Entry 9DOU (electron microscopy, 3.20 A resolution); this record covers chains A and T of the 5 polymer chains in the assembly.

# Chain A
Name: R2Tg retrotransposon ORF
From: Taeniopygia guttata
Chain sequence (1390 residues; row label = number of the first residue in the row):
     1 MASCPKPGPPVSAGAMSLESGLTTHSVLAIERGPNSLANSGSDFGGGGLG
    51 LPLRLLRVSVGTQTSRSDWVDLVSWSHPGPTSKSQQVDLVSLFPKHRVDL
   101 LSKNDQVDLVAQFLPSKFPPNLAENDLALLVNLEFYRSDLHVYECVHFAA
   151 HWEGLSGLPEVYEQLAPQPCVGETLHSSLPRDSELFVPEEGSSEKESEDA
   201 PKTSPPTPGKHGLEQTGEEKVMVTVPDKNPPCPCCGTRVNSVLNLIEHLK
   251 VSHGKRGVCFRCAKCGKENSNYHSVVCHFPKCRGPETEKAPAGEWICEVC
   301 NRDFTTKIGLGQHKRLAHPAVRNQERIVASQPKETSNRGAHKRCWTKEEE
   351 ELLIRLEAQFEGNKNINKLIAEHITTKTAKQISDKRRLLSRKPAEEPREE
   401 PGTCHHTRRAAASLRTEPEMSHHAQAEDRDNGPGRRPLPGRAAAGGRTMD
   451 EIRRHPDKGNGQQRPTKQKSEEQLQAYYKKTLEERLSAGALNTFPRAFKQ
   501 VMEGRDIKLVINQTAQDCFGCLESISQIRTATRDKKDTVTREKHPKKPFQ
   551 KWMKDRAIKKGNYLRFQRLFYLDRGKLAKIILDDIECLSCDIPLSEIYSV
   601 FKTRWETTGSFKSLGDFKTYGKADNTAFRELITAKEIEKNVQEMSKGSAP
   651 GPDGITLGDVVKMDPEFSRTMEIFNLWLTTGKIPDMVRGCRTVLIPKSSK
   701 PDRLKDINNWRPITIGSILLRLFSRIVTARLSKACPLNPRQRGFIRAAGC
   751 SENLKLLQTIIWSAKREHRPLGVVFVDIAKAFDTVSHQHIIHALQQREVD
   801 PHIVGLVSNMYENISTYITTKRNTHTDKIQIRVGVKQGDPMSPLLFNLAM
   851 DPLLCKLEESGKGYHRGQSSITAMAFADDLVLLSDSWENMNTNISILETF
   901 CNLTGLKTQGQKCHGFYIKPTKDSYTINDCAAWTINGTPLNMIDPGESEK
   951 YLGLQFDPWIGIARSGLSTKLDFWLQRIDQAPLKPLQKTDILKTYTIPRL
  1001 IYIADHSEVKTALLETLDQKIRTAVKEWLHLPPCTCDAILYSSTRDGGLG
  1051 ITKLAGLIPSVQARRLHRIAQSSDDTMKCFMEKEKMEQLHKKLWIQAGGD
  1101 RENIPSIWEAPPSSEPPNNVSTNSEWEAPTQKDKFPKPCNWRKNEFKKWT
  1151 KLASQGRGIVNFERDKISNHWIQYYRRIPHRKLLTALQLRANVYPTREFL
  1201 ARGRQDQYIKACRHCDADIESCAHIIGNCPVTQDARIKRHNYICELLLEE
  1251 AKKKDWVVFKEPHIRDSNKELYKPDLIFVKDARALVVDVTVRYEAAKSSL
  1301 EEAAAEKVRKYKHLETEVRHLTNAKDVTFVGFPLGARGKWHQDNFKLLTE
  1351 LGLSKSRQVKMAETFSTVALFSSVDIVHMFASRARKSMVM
Disordered / not traced: 1-219, 284-292, 331-545, 586-593, 1109-1123
Ion coordination: Zn2+ site 1: Cys232, His248, His253; Zn2+ site 2: Cys262, Cys265, His278, Cys282; Zn2+ site 3: Cys297, Cys300, His313, His318; Mg2+: Asp777, Ile778, Asp878 (together with dTTP); Zn2+ site 4: Cys1212, Cys1215, His1224, Cys1229
Residues lining bound ligands: dTTP (TTP): Lys697, Arg711, Asp777, Ile778, Ala779, Lys780, Ala781, Phe782, Gln837, Asp878, Gln909, Lys912
Reported in the primary citation:
  - binding site for 28S DNA top strand (chain T): Gln312, Lys922

# Chain T
Molecule: 28S DNA top strand
Sequence (211 nucleotides; numbered -63 to 147; the number before each row is that of its first residue; numbers below 1 keep their minus sign (DT-63 is residue -63)):
   -63 TTTTTCAGCTGGTTGACGCGATGTGATTTCTGCCCAGTGCTCTGAATGTC
   -13 AAAGTGAAGAAATTCAATGAAGCGCGGGTAAACGGCGGGAGTAACTATGA
    37 CTCTCTTAAGGTAGCCAAATGCCTCGTCATCTAATTAGTGACGCGCATGA
    87 ATGGATTAACGAGATTCCCACTGTCCCTATCTACTATCTAGCGAAACCAC
   137 AGCCAAGGGAA
Disordered / not traced: -63 to 21, 46-52, 60-147

# How chain A and chain T interact
Pairs across the interface (40):
  Lys228(A) - DT40(T)  salt bridge to the phosphate
  Ser241(A) - DC41(T)  phosphate contact
  Leu243(A) - DT42(T)  sugar contact
  Tyr272(A) - DT40(T)  sugar contact
  Tyr272(A) - DC41(T)  hydrogen bond to the phosphate
  His273(A) - DC39(T)  hydrogen bond to the base
  Val276(A) - DC39(T)  sugar contact
  Val276(A) - DT40(T)  sugar contact
  Pro280(A) - DT38(T)  phosphate contact
  Pro280(A) - DC39(T)  phosphate contact
  Lys281(A) - DC37(T)  hydrogen bond to the base
  Arg302(A) - DA30(T)  salt bridge to the phosphate
  Phe304(A) - DA29(T)  phosphate contact
  Thr306(A) - DT28(T)  phosphate contact
  Ile308(A) - DG27(T)  base contact
  Gly309(A) - DT28(T)  phosphate contact
  Gly309(A) - DA29(T)  sugar contact
  Gln312(A) - DG27(T)  base contact
  Gln312(A) - DT28(T)  hydrogen bond to the base
  Gln312(A) - DA29(T)  sugar contact
  His313(A) - DA29(T)  sugar contact
  His313(A) - DA30(T)  salt bridge to the phosphate
  Leu316(A) - DA29(T)  base contact
  Leu316(A) - DA30(T)  sugar contact
  Lys922(A) - DG23(T)  hydrogen bond to the base
  Lys922(A) - DG24(T)  hydrogen bond to the base
  Lys1010(A) - DT32(T)  salt bridge to the phosphate
  Lys1010(A) - DA33(T)  phosphate contact
  Thr1011(A) - DA33(T)  phosphate contact
  Lys1092(A) - DA33(T)  salt bridge to the phosphate
  His1170(A) - DA53(T)  hydrogen bond to the base
  Tyr1174(A) - DA53(T)  stacking on the base
  Arg1176(A) - DA54(T)  salt bridge to the phosphate
  Arg1177(A) - DA53(T)  salt bridge to the phosphate
  Arg1181(A) - DA44(T)  salt bridge to the phosphate
  Arg1204(A) - DC41(T)  hydrogen bond to the base
  Lys1360(A) - DA53(T)  salt bridge to the phosphate
  Ser1382(A) - DA45(T)  hydrogen bond to the phosphate
  Arg1385(A) - DA44(T)  hydrogen bond to the phosphate
  Arg1385(A) - DA45(T)  salt bridge to the phosphate
Interface residues without a listed pair, chain A (34 interface residues in all): Val242, Glu247, Lys250, Cys277, Ala317
Interface residues without a listed pair, chain T (21 interface residues in all): DC22, DA36, DT43

# Summary
Chain A and chain T form an interface of 34 and 21 residues respectively; the contacts include 10 hydrogen
bonds, 10 salt bridges and 1 aromatic stacking contact. Polar contacts include His273(A)-DC39(T),
Lys281(A)-DC37(T) and Gln312(A)-DT28(T). Ligands of chain A: dTTP. The paper reports a binding site for 28S
DNA top strand (chain T) at Gln312(A) and Lys922(A).
Chain A is R2Tg retrotransposon ORF (Taeniopygia guttata) and chain T is 28S DNA top strand; the structure,
Taeniopygia guttata R2 retrotransposon (R2Tg) initiating target-primed reverse transcription, was determined
by electron microscopy.
